3J9I - chains S and Z of the 28 polymer chains in the assembly; structure by electron microscopy, 3.30 A resolution.

Chain S:
Protein: Proteasome subunit alpha
Source organism: Thermoplasma acidophilum
Notes: EC 3.4.25.1
Reference sequence: P25156 (PSA_THEAC); residues 10-233 here = UniProt positions 10-233
Chain sequence (224 residues; numbered 10 to 233; the number before each row is that of its first residue):
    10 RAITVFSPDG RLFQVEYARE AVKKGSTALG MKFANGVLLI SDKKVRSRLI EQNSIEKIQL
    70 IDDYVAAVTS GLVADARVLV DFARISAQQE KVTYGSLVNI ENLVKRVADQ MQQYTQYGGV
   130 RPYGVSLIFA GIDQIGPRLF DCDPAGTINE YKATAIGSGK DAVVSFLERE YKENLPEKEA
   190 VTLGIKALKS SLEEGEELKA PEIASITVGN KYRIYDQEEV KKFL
UniProt features mapped onto this chain:
  - mutagenesis: Lys-66 (K66A: Prevents PAN to associate with the proteasome and stimulate gate opening), Leu-81 (L81A/E/G: Prevents PAN to stimulate gate opening), Val-82 (V82A: No effect on PAN's ability to stimulate gate opening; V82D/G: Prevents PAN to stimulate gate opening)

Chain Z:
Protein: Proteasome subunit beta
Source organism: Thermoplasma acidophilum
Notes: EC 3.4.25.1
Reference sequence: P28061 (PSB_THEAC); residues 1-203 here correspond to UniProt positions 9-211 (UniProt number = residue number + 8)
Chain sequence (203 residues; each row starts with the number of its first residue):
     1 TTTVGITLKD AVIMATERRV TMENFIMHKN GKKLFQIDTY TGMTIAGLVG DAQVLVRYMK
    61 AELELYRLQR RVNMPIEAVA TLLSNMLNQV KYMPYMVQLL VGGIDTAPHV FSIDAAGGSV
   121 EDIYASTGSG SPFVYGVLES QYSEKMTVDE GVDLVIRAIS AAKQRDSASG GMIDVAVITR
   181 KDGYVQLPTD QIESRIRKLG LIL
UniProt features mapped onto this chain:
  - active site: Thr-1 (Nucleophile)

Chain S / chain Z interface:
Residue-residue contacts (17):
  Ser-63(S) / Arg-71(Z)  hydrogen bond (backbone-side chain)
  Ile-70(S) / Leu-68(Z)
  Asp-71(S) / Glu-64(Z)
  Asp-71(S) / Leu-68(Z)
  Asp-72(S) / Glu-64(Z)
  Asp-72(S) / Arg-67(Z)  salt bridge
  Arg-93(S) / Leu-65(Z)
  Arg-93(S) / Leu-68(Z)
  Arg-93(S) / Gln-69(Z)
  Ile-94(S) / Leu-65(Z)  hydrophobic
  Gln-97(S) / Ala-61(Z)
  Gln-97(S) / Glu-64(Z)  hydrogen bond
  Gln-97(S) / Leu-65(Z)
  Gln-97(S) / Leu-68(Z)
  Lys-100(S) / Glu-64(Z)  salt bridge
  Val-101(S) / Arg-57(Z)
  Val-101(S) / Ala-61(Z)  hydrophobic
Other interface residues (no listed pair), chain S (14 interface residues in all): Asn-62, Glu-65, Leu-69, Asp-90, Lys-220
Other interface residues (no listed pair), chain Z (9 interface residues in all): Thr-39

In short:
The interface between chain S and chain Z involves 14 residues on one side and 9 on the other, with 2 hydrogen
bonds and 2 salt bridges. Polar pairs include Asp-72(S)/Arg-67(Z), Lys-100(S)/Glu-64(Z) and
Ser-63(S)/Arg-71(Z).
Chain S is Proteasome subunit alpha and chain Z is Proteasome subunit beta, both from Thermoplasma
acidophilum; the structure, Thermoplasma acidophilum 20S proteasome, was determined by electron microscopy.
